PDB entry 2ALZ | X-ray diffraction, 2.50 A resolution | chains T and A of the 3 polymer chains in the assembly

# Chain T
Molecule: 9-nt DNA strand
Sequence (9 nucleotides; each row starts with the number of its first residue):
   839 TGGGGTCCT

# Chain A
Name: DNA polymerase iota
Organism: Homo sapiens
Notes: EC 2.7.7.7
Reference sequence: Q9UNA4 (POLI_HUMAN); residue numbers follow UniProt; this construct covers 25-414
Sequence (390 residues; numbered 25 to 414; the number before each row is that of its first residue):
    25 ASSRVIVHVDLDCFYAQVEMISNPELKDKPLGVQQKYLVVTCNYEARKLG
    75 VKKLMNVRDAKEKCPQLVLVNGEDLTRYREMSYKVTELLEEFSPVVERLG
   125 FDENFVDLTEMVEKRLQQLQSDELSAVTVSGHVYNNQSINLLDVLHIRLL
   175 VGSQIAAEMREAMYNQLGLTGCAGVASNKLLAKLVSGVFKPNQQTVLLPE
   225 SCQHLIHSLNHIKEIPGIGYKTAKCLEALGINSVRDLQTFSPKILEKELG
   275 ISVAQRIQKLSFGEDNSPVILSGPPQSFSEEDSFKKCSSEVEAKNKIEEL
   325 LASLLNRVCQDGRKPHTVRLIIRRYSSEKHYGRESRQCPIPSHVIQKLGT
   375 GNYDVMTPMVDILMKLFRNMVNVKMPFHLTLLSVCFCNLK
Disordered / not traced: 371-378, 395-403
Ion coordination: Mg2+ site 1: Asp34, Leu35, Asp126 (together with 2'-deoxycytidine-5'-triphosphate); Mg2+ site 2: Asp34, Asp126, Glu127 (together with 2'-deoxycytidine-5'-triphosphate)
Small-molecule neighbours: 2'-deoxycytidine-5'-triphosphate (DCP): Asp34, Leu35, Asp36, Cys37, Phe38, Tyr39, Gln59, Val64, Thr65, Tyr68, Arg71, Lys77, Leu78, Asp126, Lys214

# Interface between chain T and chain A
Pairs across the interface - 29 pairs, chain T then chain A:
  DT839(T) - Leu62(A)  sugar contact
  DT839(T) - Leu78(A)  base contact
  DG840(T) - Gln59(A)  base contact
  DG840(T) - Lys60(A)  phosphate contact
  DG840(T) - Tyr61(A)  phosphate contact
  DG840(T) - Leu62(A)  sugar contact
  DG840(T) - Val64(A)  base contact
  DG840(T) - Lys309(A)  salt bridge to the phosphate
  DG841(T) - Gln59(A)  hydrogen bond to the sugar
  DG841(T) - Lys60(A)  salt bridge to the phosphate
  DG841(T) - Glu97(A)  phosphate contact
  DG841(T) - Leu99(A)  phosphate contact
  DG841(T) - Glu305(A)  base contact
  DG841(T) - Ser307(A)  phosphate contact
  DG842(T) - Leu99(A)  sugar contact
  DG842(T) - Arg103(A)  salt bridge to the phosphate
  DG842(T) - Ser303(A)  phosphate contact
  DG842(T) - Glu304(A)  phosphate contact
  DG842(T) - Glu305(A)  hydrogen bond to the phosphate
  DG843(T) - Arg103(A)  salt bridge to the phosphate
  DG843(T) - Phe125(A)  sugar contact
  DG843(T) - Ser301(A)  sugar contact
  DG843(T) - Phe302(A)  phosphate contact
  DG843(T) - Ser303(A)  hydrogen bond to the phosphate
  DG843(T) - Arg331(A)  salt bridge to the phosphate
  DT844(T) - Pro299(A)  phosphate contact
  DT844(T) - Gln300(A)  hydrogen bond to the phosphate
  DT844(T) - Ser301(A)  hydrogen bond to the phosphate
  DC845(T) - Gln300(A)  phosphate contact
Interface residues without a listed pair, chain A (22 interface residues in all): Tyr39, Asn80

# Summary
7 residues of chain T face 22 of chain A across their interface; the contacts include 5 hydrogen bonds and 5
salt bridges. Polar contacts include DG841(T)-Gln59(A), DG842(T)-Glu305(A) and DG843(T)-Ser303(A).
2'-deoxycytidine-5'-triphosphate is bound between chain T and chain A.
Chain T is a 9-nt DNA strand and chain A is DNA polymerase iota (Homo sapiens); the structure, Ternary Complex
of hPoli with DNA and dCTP, was determined by X-ray diffraction.
